PDB entry 6HT7 | X-ray diffraction, 3.70 A resolution | chains I and H of the 28 polymer chains in the assembly

# Chain I (and H)
Name: 60 kDa heat shock protein, mitochondrial
Source organism: Homo sapiens
Notes: EC 3.6.4.9; chain H of this document is another copy of the same molecule, construct and numbering; everything in this record applies to it too
UniProt: P10809 (CH60_HUMAN); residues 3-549 here correspond to UniProt positions 27-573 (UniProt number = residue number + 24)
Amino-acid sequence (549 residues; numbered 1 to 549; the number before each row is that of its first residue):
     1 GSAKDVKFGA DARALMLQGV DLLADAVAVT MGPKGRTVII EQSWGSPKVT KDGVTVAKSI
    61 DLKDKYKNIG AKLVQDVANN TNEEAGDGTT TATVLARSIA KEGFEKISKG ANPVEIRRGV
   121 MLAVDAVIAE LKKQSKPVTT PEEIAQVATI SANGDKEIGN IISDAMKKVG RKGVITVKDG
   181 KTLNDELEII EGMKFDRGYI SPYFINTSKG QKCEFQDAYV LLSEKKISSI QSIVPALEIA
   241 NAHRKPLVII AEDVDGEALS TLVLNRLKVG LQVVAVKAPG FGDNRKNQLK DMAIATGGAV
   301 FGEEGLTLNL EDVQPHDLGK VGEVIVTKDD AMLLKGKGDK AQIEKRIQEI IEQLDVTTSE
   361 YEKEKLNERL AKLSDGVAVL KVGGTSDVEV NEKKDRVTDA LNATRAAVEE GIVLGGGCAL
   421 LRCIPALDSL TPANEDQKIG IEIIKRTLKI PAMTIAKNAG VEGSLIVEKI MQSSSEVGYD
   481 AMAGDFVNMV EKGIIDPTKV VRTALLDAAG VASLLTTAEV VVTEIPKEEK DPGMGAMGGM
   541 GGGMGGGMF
Not modelled in the structure: 529-549
Construct notes: expression tag (1-2)
Curated features (UniProtKB/Swiss-Prot):
  - binding site (ATP): K51, D87 to T91, G416, D496
  - modified residue: K7 (N6-succinyllysine), S43 (Phosphoserine), S46 (Phosphoserine), K51 (N6-acetyllysine), K58 (N6-acetyllysine), K63 (N6-acetyllysine), Y66 (Phosphotyrosine), K67 (N6-acetyllysine), K101 (N6-acetyllysine), K106 (N6-acetyllysine), K109 (N6-acetyllysine), K132 (N6-acetyllysine), K167 (N6-acetyllysine), K178 (N6-acetyllysine), K181 (N6-acetyllysine), K194 (N6-acetyllysine), K212 (N6-acetyllysine), K225 (N6-acetyllysine), K226 (N6-acetyllysine), K245 (N6-acetyllysine) and 11 more in UniProt
  - cross-link: K527 (Glycyl lysine isopeptide (Lys-Gly) (interchain with G-Cter in SUMO2))
Bound ions: K+: T30, K51, T90 (together with ADP); Mg2+: D52, D399
Residues lining bound ligands: ADP / beryllium trifluoride: T30, M31, G32, P33, K51, D52, G53, D87, G88, T89, T90, T91, I150, G415, G416, G417, I455, Y479, D480, A481, M482, I494, D496
Reported in the primary citation:
  - self-association interface (contacts with another copy of this molecule); pairs are residue here / residue on that copy: K109-E105 (salt bridge)

# How chain I and chain H interact
Contacting residue pairs (67; chain I residue first):
  L22(I) - V6(H)  hydrophobic
  A26(I) - F8(H)  hydrophobic
  A26(I) - V520(H)
  V29(I) - E519(H)
  K34(I) - N112(H)
  K34(I) - D436(H)  salt bridge
  G35(I) - V114(H)
  R36(I) - R13(H)
  R36(I) - I107(H)
  R36(I) - S108(H)  hydrogen bond (side chain-backbone)
  R36(I) - K109(H)
  R36(I) - A111(H)  hydrogen bond (side chain-backbone)
  R36(I) - P113(H)
  R36(I) - T517(H)
  R36(I) - E519(H)  salt bridge
  T37(I) - T517(H)  hydrogen bond (side chain-backbone)
  T37(I) - A518(H)  hydrogen bond (side chain-backbone)
  T37(I) - E519(H)  hydrogen bond (backbone-backbone)
  T37(I) - V520(H)
  V38(I) - V520(H)
  I39(I) - M16(H)  hydrophobic
  I39(I) - I69(H)  hydrophobic
  I39(I) - L515(H)  hydrophobic
  I39(I) - A518(H)  hydrophobic
  I39(I) - V520(H)  hydrogen bond (backbone-backbone)
  I39(I) - V521(H)
  I39(I) - V522(H)  hydrogen bond (backbone-backbone)
  I40(I) - V522(H)
  E41(I) - K65(H)  salt bridge
  E41(I) - V522(H)  hydrogen bond (backbone-backbone)
  E41(I) - T523(H)
  E41(I) - E524(H)  hydrogen bond (side chain-backbone)
  S43(I) - E524(H)
  S46(I) - D76(H)
  P47(I) - L73(H)
  V49(I) - L514(H)  hydrophobic
  S59(I) - K4(H)
  S59(I) - V522(H)
  D61(I) - G1(H)  hydrogen bond (side chain-backbone)
  D61(I) - S2(H)
  D61(I) - A3(H)
  D61(I) - K4(H)  hydrogen bond (backbone-backbone)
  K72(I) - G1(H)
  N153(I) - R118(H)  hydrogen bond (backbone-side chain)
  G154(I) - R118(H)
  Y203(I) - E303(H)  hydrogen bond
  K209(I) - E352(H)
  G210(I) - V356(H)
  Q211(I) - E349(H)
  Q211(I) - E352(H)
  S260(I) - E304(H)  hydrogen bond (side chain-backbone)
  V263(I) - G305(H)
  L267(I) - G305(H)
  L267(I) - L306(H)  hydrophobic
  K328(I) - Q353(H)
  T385(I) - N80(H)
  T385(I) - L506(H)
  T385(I) - D507(H)
  S386(I) - N80(H)
  S386(I) - V511(H)
  E389(I) - R117(H)  salt bridge
  E389(I) - G510(H)
  E389(I) - V511(H)  hydrogen bond (side chain-backbone)
  E389(I) - L514(H)
  G460(I) - K109(H)
  M482(I) - N112(H)
  M482(I) - E115(H)
Other interface residues (no listed pair), chain I (42 interface residues in all): D25, I60, K63, D155, L183, L264, D329, V388, N458
Other interface residues (no listed pair), chain H (50 interface residues in all): K72, G110, T357, I525

# Summary
42 residues of chain I and 50 residues of chain H are in contact; the contacts include 15 hydrogen bonds and 4
salt bridges. Among the polar pairs are K34(I)-D436(H), R36(I)-E519(H) and E41(I)-K65(H). Bound to chain I:
ADP / beryllium trifluoride. UniProt lists 8 ATP-binding residues on chain I. From the paper: a
self-association interface involving K109(I).
Chain I and chain H are both 60 kDa heat shock protein, mitochondrial (Homo sapiens); the structure, Crystal
structure of the WT human mitochondrial chaperonin (ADP:BeF3)14 complex, was determined by X-ray diffraction,
deposited together with 6MRC and 6MRD.
